PDB entry 1CA2 | X-ray diffraction, 2.00 A resolution | chain A

Chain A:
Protein: Carbonic anhydrase II
From: Homo sapiens
Notes: EC 4.2.1.1
Reference sequence: P00918 (CAH2_HUMAN); the author numbering skips numbers that UniProt does not, so the offset changes along the chain: 2-125 = UniProt 1-124; 127-261 = UniProt 125-259
Amino-acid sequence (259 residues; numbered 2 to 261; 1 number in that range is skipped by the numbering (no residue carries it; nothing is unmodelled there); the number before each row is that of its first residue):
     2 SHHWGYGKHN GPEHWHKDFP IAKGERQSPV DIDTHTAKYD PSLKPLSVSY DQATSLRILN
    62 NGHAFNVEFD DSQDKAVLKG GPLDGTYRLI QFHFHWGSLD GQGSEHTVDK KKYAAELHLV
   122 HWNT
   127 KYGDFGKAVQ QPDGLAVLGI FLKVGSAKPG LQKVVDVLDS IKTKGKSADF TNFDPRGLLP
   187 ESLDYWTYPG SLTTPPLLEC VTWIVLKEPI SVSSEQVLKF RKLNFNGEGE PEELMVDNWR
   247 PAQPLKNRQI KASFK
Not modelled in the structure: 2-3, 261
Ion coordination: Zn2+: H94, H96, H119

Summary:
H94, H96 and H119 form the Zn2+ site.
Chain A is Carbonic anhydrase II (Homo sapiens); the structure, Refined structure of human carbonic anhydrase
II at 2.0 angstroms resolution, was determined by X-ray diffraction, deposited together with 4CAC and 5CAC.
